Entry 8TDV (electron microscopy, 3.44 A resolution); this record covers chains A and K of the 6 polymer chains in the assembly.

[Chain A]
Protein: Deoxynucleoside triphosphate triphosphohydrolase SAMHD1
Source organism: Homo sapiens
Notes: EC 3.1.5.-
Reference sequence: Q9Y3Z3 (SAMH1_HUMAN); numbering as in UniProt (aligned over 1-626)
Sequence (626 residues; numbered 1 to 626; the number before each row is that of its first residue):
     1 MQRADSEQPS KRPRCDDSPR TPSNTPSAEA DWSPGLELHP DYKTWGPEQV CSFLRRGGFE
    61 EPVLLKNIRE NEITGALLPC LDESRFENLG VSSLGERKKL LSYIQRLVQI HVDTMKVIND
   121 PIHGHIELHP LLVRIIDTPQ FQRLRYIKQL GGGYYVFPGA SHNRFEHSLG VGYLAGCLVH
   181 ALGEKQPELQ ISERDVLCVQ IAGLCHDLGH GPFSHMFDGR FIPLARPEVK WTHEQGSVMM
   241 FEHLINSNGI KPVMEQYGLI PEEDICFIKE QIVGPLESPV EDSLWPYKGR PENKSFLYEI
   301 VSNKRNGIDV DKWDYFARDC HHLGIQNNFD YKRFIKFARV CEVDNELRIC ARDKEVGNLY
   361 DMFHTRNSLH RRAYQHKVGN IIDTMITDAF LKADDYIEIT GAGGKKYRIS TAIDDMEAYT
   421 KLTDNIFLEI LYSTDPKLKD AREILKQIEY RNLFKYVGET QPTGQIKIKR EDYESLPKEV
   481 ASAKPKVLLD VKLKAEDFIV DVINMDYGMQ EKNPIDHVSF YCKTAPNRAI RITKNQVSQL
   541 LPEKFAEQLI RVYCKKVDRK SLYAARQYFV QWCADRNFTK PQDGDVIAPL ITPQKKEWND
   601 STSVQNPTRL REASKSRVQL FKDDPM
Not modelled in the structure: 1-113, 488-490, 506-513, 525-527, 534-546, 580-626
Curated features (UniProtKB/Swiss-Prot):
  - active site: His233
  - binding site (GTP): Lys116, Val117, Asp137, Gln142, Arg145, Arg451, Lys455, Lys523
  - binding site (dATP): Asn119, Gln149, Val156, Arg164, His210, His215, Lys312, Tyr315, Asp319, Arg333, Arg352, Lys354, Asn358, Arg366, Gln375, His376, Lys377, Lys523
  - binding site (dCTP): Asn119, Gln149, Val156, Arg164, His210, His215, Lys312, Tyr315, Asp319, Arg333, Arg352, Lys354, Arg366, Arg372, Gln375, His376, Lys377, Lys523
  - binding site (dGTP): Asn119, Gln149, Leu150, Val156, Arg164, Lys312, Tyr315, Asp319, Arg333, Arg352, Lys354, Asn358, Arg366, Tyr374, Gln375, His376, Lys377, Lys523
  - binding site (dTTP): Asn119, Gln149, Val156, Arg164, His210, His215, Lys312, Tyr315, Asp319, Arg333, Arg352, Lys354, Gln375, His376, Lys377, Lys523
  - binding site (Mn(2+)): His167, His206, Asp207, Asp311
  - modified residue: Met1 (N-acetylmethionine), Ser18 (Phosphoserine), Thr21 (Phosphothreonine), Thr25 (Phosphothreonine), Ser33 (Phosphoserine), Ser93 (Phosphoserine), Thr592 (Microbial infection: Phosphothreonine)
  - cross-link (Glycyl lysine isopeptide (Lys-Gly)): Lys467 (interchain with G-Cter in SUMO2), Lys469 (interchain with G-Cter in SUMO2), Lys492 (interchain with G-Cter in SUMO2), Lys622 (interchain with G-Cter in SUMO2)
  - natural variant: Asp120 to His123 (deletion: In AGS5), His123 (H123P: In AGS5), Arg143 (R143C: In AGS5; R143H: In AGS5), Arg145 (R145Q: In AGS5), His167 (H167Y: In AGS5), Ile201 (I201N: In AGS5 and CHBL2), Gly209 (G209S: In AGS5), Met254 (M254V: In AGS5), Arg290 (R290H: In AGS5), Leu369 (L369S: In AGS5), Met385 (M385V: In AGS5), Ile448 (I448T: In AGS5), 1 further natural variant entry in UniProt
  - mutagenesis: Leu77 (L77F: Increased stability of the tetramer and increased deoxynucleoside triphosphate (dNTPase) activity; when associated with F-77 and F-80 and R-111), Cys80 (C80F: Increased stability of the tetramer and increased deoxynucleoside triphosphate (dNTPase) activity; when associated with F-77 and R-111), His111 (H111R: Increased stability of the tetramer and increased deoxynucleoside triphosphate (dNTPase) activity; when associated with F-77 and F-80), Asp137 (D137A: Impairs homotetramerization and nearly abolishes dNTPase activity), Gln142 (Q142E/A: Impairs homotetramerization and nearly abolishes dNTPase activity; when associated with K-145), Arg143 (R143A: Abolished ability to restrict infection by viruses), Arg145 (R145A: Impairs homotetramerization and nearly abolishes dNTPase activity. Abolished ability to restrict infection by viruses; R145K: Impairs homotetramerization and nearly abolishes dNTPase activity ...), Gln149 (Q149A: Abolished dNTPase activity without affecting homotetramerization. Abolished dNTPase activity; when associated with A-319), Arg164 (R164A: Abolished ability to restrict infection by viruses), His167 (H167A: Abolished ability to restrict infection by viruses), His206 to Asp207 (Abolishes zinc binding and dNTPase activity. Does not affect ability to promote DNA end resection at stalled replication forks), His206 (H206A: Abolished ability to restrict infection by viruses), 33 further mutagenesis entries in UniProt
Ion coordination: Fe ion: His167, His206, Asp207, Asp311
Reported in the primary citation:
  - binding site for the 6-nt RNA strand: Asp137, Arg145
  - conformationally variable residues (helix shift, loop rearrangement): Asp361, His364, Arg372, Ile503 to Gln510
  - binding site for the 6-nt RNA strand: Lys116, Arg371, Arg451, Lys455 (proposed by the authors, not directly observed)
  - mutagenesis - D137N: increased catalytic activity on XTP
  - mutagenesis - D137N: increased binding to dX
  - mutagenesis - D137N (8-fold): increased binding to XTP

[Chain K]
Molecule: 7-nt RNA strand
Sequence (7 nucleotides; each row starts with the number of its first residue):
     6 CCGACCC

[Chain A / chain K interface]
Contacting residue pairs (5; chain A residue first):
  Val156(A) with G8(K), base contact
  Arg371(A) with C11(K), salt bridge to the phosphate
  His376(A) with A9(K), salt bridge to the phosphate
  Arg451(A) with G8(K), salt bridge to the phosphate
  Tyr456(A) with C7(K), hydrogen bond to the base
Other interface residues (no listed pair), chain A (10 interface residues in all): Tyr155, Arg372, Val378, Leu453, Val457

[In short]
10 residues of chain A and 4 residues of chain K are in contact; the contacts include 1 hydrogen bond and 3
salt bridges. Among the polar pairs are Tyr456(A)-C7(K), Arg371(A)-C11(K) and His376(A)-A9(K). From the paper:
a binding site for the 6-nt RNA strand at Asp137(A), Arg145(A) and Lys116(A) among others; D137N of chain A
increases catalytic activity on XTP.
Chain A is Deoxynucleoside triphosphate triphosphohydrolase SAMHD1 (Homo sapiens) and chain K is a 7-nt RNA
strand; the structure, ssRNA bound SAMHD1 T closed, was determined by electron microscopy together with 8TDW
from the same study.
